PDB entry 8V7A | X-ray diffraction, 1.95 A resolution | chains A and P of the 3 polymer chains in the assembly

# Chain A
Name: DNA polymerase eta
Organism: Homo sapiens
Notes: EC 2.7.7.7
UniProt: Q9Y253 (POLH_HUMAN); residue numbers follow UniProt; this construct covers 1-432
Sequence (435 residues; numbered -2 to 432; the number before each row is that of its first residue; numbers below 1 keep their minus sign (Gly-2 is residue -2)):
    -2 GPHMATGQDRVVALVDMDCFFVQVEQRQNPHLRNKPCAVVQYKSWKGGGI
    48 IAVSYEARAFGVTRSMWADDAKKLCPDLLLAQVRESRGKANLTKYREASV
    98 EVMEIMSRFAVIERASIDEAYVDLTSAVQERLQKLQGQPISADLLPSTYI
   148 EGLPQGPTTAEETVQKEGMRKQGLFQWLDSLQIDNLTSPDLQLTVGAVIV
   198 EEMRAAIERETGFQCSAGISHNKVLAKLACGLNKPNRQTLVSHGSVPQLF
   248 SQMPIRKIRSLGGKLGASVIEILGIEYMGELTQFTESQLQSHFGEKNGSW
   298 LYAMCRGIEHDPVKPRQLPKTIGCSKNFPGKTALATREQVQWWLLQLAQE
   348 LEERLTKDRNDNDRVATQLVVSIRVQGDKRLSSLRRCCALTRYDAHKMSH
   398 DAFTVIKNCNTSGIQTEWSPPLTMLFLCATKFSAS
Not modelled in the structure: 155-159
Differences from the reference sequence: expression tag (-2 to 0)
Metal / ion sites: Ca2+: Asp13, Met14, Asp115 (together with 2'-deoxycytidine-5'-triphosphate); K+: Asp13, Asp115, Glu116 (together with 2'-deoxycytidine-5'-triphosphate) (shared with DT8(P) of chain P)
Small-molecule neighbours: 2'-deoxycytidine-5'-triphosphate (DCP): Asp13, Met14, Asp15, Cys16, Phe17, Phe18, Ile48, Ala49, Tyr52, Arg55, Arg61, Ile114, Asp115, Glu116, Lys231

# Chain P
Molecule: 8-nt DNA strand
Sequence (8 nucleotides; numbered 1 to 8; the number before each row is that of its first residue):
     1 AGCGTCAT
Metal / ion sites: K+: DT8 (together with 2'-deoxycytidine-5'-triphosphate) (shared with Asp13(A), Asp115(A), Glu116(A) of chain A)

# Interface between chain A and chain P
Residue-residue contacts (21):
  Ser113(A) with DT8(P), hydrogen bond to the phosphate
  Asp115(A) with DT8(P), phosphate contact
  Glu116(A) with DT8(P), sugar contact
  Lys224(A) with DT8(P), salt bridge to the phosphate
  Ile255(A) with DA7(P), phosphate contact
  Arg256(A) with DA7(P), sugar contact
  Ser257(A) with DC6(P), phosphate contact; DA7(P), hydrogen bond to the phosphate
  Leu258(A) with DA7(P), phosphate contact
  Gly259(A) with DA7(P), hydrogen bond to the phosphate
  Gly260(A) with DC6(P), phosphate contact; DA7(P), phosphate contact
  Lys261(A) with DT5(P), salt bridge to the phosphate; DC6(P), hydrogen bond to the phosphate
  Leu262(A) with DC6(P), hydrogen bond to the phosphate
  Arg377(A) with DG4(P), salt bridge to the phosphate
  Leu381(A) with DC3(P), phosphate contact
  Arg382(A) with DG2(P), hydrogen bond to the base; DC3(P), hydrogen bond to the phosphate
  Arg383(A) with DG2(P), phosphate contact
  Cys384(A) with DG2(P), hydrogen bond to the phosphate
Interface residues without a listed pair, chain A (19 interface residues in all): Ser379, Ser380
Interface residues without a listed pair, chain P (8 interface residues in all): DA1

# Summary
19 residues of chain A and 8 residues of chain P are in contact, with 8 hydrogen bonds and 3 salt bridges.
Polar pairs include Arg382(A)-DG2(P), Ser113(A)-DT8(P) and Ser257(A)-DA7(P). Bound to chain A:
2'-deoxycytidine-5'-triphosphate. Asp13(A), Met14(A) and Asp115(A) coordinate Ca2+.
Chain A is DNA polymerase eta (Homo sapiens) and chain P is an 8-nt DNA strand; the structure, Human DNA
polymerase eta-DNA-dT primer dCTP insertion ternary complex at pH7.0 (K+ MES) with 1 Ca2+ ..., was determined
by X-ray diffraction together with 8V7B, 8V7C, 8V7D, 8V7E, 8V7F, 8V7G and 4 further entries from the same
study.
